Entry 8HG5 (electron microscopy, 2.90 A resolution); this record covers chains P and R of the 3 polymer chains in the assembly.

Chain P (and R):
Molecule: Chlorophyll a-b binding protein, chloroplastic
Source organism: Ostreococcus tauri
Notes: chain R of this document is another copy of the same molecule, construct and numbering; everything in this record applies to it too
UniProtKB: Q3B9U7 (Q3B9U7_OSTTA); numbering as in UniProt (aligned over 1-233)
Amino-acid sequence (233 residues; each row starts with the number of its first residue):
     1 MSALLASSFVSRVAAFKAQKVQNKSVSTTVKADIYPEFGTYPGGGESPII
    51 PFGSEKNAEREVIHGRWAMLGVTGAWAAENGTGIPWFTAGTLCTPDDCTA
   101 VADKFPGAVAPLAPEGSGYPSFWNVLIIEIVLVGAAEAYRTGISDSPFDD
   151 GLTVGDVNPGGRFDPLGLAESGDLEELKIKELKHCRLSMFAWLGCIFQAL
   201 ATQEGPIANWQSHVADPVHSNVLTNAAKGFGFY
Not modelled in the structure: 1-32
Disulfide bonds: Cys93-Cys98
Bound ions: chlorophyll a Mg (4 sites), coordinated by Glu37, Glu61, Glu181, Gln198; chlorophyll b Mg site 1 near Pro106 (its only coordinating residue here); chlorophyll b Mg site 2 near Leu112 (its only coordinating residue here); Chlorophyll c2 Mg near Glu137 (its only coordinating residue here)
Ligand contacts:
  - chlorophyll b (CHL), molecule 1: Ile63, Arg66, Trp67, Leu70, Ala136, Tyr139, Arg140, Ser146, Pro147, Phe148, Leu152, Thr153, Val154, Asp156, Val157, Asn158, Pro159, Phe163
  - chlorophyll b (CHL), molecule 2: Trp67, Ala89, Gly90, Cys93, Cys98, Val101, Phe122, Val125, Ile128, Glu129, Leu132, Val133
  - chlorophyll b (CHL), molecule 3: Ala77, Gly81, Phe105, Pro106, Gly107, Val109
  - chlorophyll b (CHL), molecule 4: Trp86, Phe87, Thr88, Gly90, Thr91, Cys93, Phe122, Leu126, Glu129
  - chlorophyll b (CHL), molecule 5: Ala110, Pro111, Leu112, Ala113, Pro114, Tyr119, Pro120, Asn124, Val125, Ile128
  - chlorophyll b (CHL), molecule 6: Val222, Leu223, Thr224, Ala226, Ala227, Phe230
  - chlorophyll a (CLA), molecule 1: Asp33, Ile34, Pro36, Glu37, Ile179, Lys180, Lys183, His184, Leu187
  - chlorophyll a (CLA), molecule 2: Tyr35, Phe38, Gly39, Thr40, Tyr41, Pro42, Gly45, Ser47, Pro48, Ile50, Pro51, Phe52, Asn57, Ala58, Arg60, Glu61, His64, Arg186, Met189, Phe190, Leu193, Phe197
  - chlorophyll a (CLA), molecule 3: Ile49, Phe190, Leu193, Phe197
  - chlorophyll a (CLA), molecule 4: Asn57, Arg60, His64, Trp192, Ile196
  - chlorophyll a (CLA), molecule 5: Arg66, Met69, Leu70, Asn158, Pro159, Gly160, Phe163, Asp164, Leu168, Ala169, Leu174, Leu177, Lys178, Lys180, Glu181, His184
  - chlorophyll a (CLA), molecule 6: Trp67, Leu70, Gly71, Thr73, Gly74, Ala77, Ala78, Thr82, Ile84, Ala89, Val101, Lys104, Phe105, Pro106
  - chlorophyll a (CLA), molecule 7: Thr73, Leu168, Leu177, Lys180, His184, Leu187
  - chlorophyll a (CLA), molecule 8: Leu187, Phe190, Ala191, Leu193, Gly194, Phe197, Gln198, Ala201, Thr202, Asn209, Trp210, Ser212, His213, Ser220, Asn221, Val222, Asn225, Phe230
  - chlorophyll a (CLA), molecule 9: Trp210, His213, Val214, Pro217, Val218, Asn221, Leu223
  - Prasinoxanthin (IWJ; (3E,5E,7E,9E,11E,13E,15E,17E)-1-[(1S,4S)-2,2-dimethyl-6-methylidene-1,4-bis(oxidanyl)cyclohexyl]-3,7,12,16-tetramethyl-18-[(1R,4R)-2,6,6-trimethyl-4-oxidanyl-cyclohex-2-en-1-yl]octadeca-3,5,7,9,11,13,15,17-octaen-2-one), molecule 1: Thr73, Trp76, Ala77, Asn80, Phe148, Arg162, Phe163, Pro165
  - Prasinoxanthin (IWJ), molecule 2: Phe197, Leu200, Ala201, Val222, Leu223, Phe230, Phe232
  - Prasinoxanthin (IWJ), molecule 3: Phe230, Phe232, Tyr233
  - Chlorophyll c2 (KC2): Lys56, Glu59, Arg60, Ile63, His64, Trp67, Val133, Gly134, Glu137, Arg140, Thr141, Ile143
  - 9'-cis-neoxanthin (NEX; (1R,3R)-6-{(3E,5E,7E,9E,11E,13E,15E,17E)-18-[(1S,4R,6R)-4-hydroxy-2,2,6-trimethyl-7-oxabicyclo[4.1.0]hept-1-yl]-3,7,12,16-tetramethyloctadeca-1,3,5,7,9,11,13,15,17-nonaenylidene}-1,5,5-trimethylcyclohexane-1,3-diol): Trp67, Leu70, Leu132, Ala135, Ala136, Tyr139, Pro147, Asp149
  - Q6L ((1S)-3,5,5-trimethyl-4-[(3E,5E,7E,9E,11E,13E,15E,17E)-3,7,12,16-tetramethyl-18-[(1R,4R)-2,6,6-trimethyl-4-oxidanyl-cyclohex-2-en-1-yl]octadeca-3,5,7,9,11,13,15,17-octaenyl]cyclohex-3-en-1-ol), molecule 1: Tyr35, Glu37, Phe38, Gly39, Lys183, Arg186, Leu187, Phe190, Pro217, Val218, Asn221, Leu223, Thr224
  - Q6L, molecule 2: Phe38, Ser47, Pro48, Ile49, Ile50, His64, Trp67, Ala68, Leu70, Gly71, Gly74, Ala75, Trp86, Ala89, Met189, Phe190, Trp192, Leu193
  - Q6L, molecule 3: Phe38, Ala226, Gly229, Phe230, Tyr233
  - Q6L, molecule 4: Met69, Val72, Thr73, Phe163, Asp164, Pro165, Leu166, Leu168, His184, Leu187, Ser188, Ala191, Cys195, Gln198, Pro206, Ile207, Trp210
  - Q6L, molecule 5: Trp86, Phe87, Trp192, Ile196, Ala199, Leu200
  - Q6L, molecule 6: Thr94, Pro95, Phe122, Trp123, Leu126, Ile130
What the authors report for this chain:
  - binding site for chlorophyll b: Glu129

How chain P and chain R interact:
Contacting residue pairs (9; chain P residue first):
  Pro48(P) - Arg60(R)  hydrogen bond (backbone-side chain)
  Ile49(P) - Asn57(R)
  Ile49(P) - Arg60(R)
  Val218(P) - Trp123(R)  hydrophobic
  Ala227(P) - Thr91(R)
  Phe232(P) - Phe232(R)
  Tyr233(P) - Leu200(R)  hydrogen bond (side chain-backbone)
  Tyr233(P) - Gln203(R)
  Tyr233(P) - Phe232(R)
Other interface residues (no listed pair), chain R (10 interface residues in all): Ser54, Pro95, Ala199

Summary:
6 residues of chain P face 10 of chain R across their interface, with 2 hydrogen bonds. Polar pairs include
Pro48(P)-Arg60(R) and Tyr233(P)-Leu200(R). From the paper: a binding site for chlorophyll b at Glu129(P).
Both chains are Chlorophyll a-b binding protein, chloroplastic (Ostreococcus tauri). Entry 8HG5 (Cryo-EM
structure of the prasinophyte-specific light-harvesting complex (Lhcp)from Ostreococcus tauri) was determined
by electron microscopy, deposited together with 8HG3 and 8HG6.
